PDB entry 7G8C | X-ray diffraction, 2.18 A resolution | chains A and B

# Chain A
Protein: Transforming protein RhoA
Source organism: Homo sapiens
Notes: EC 3.6.5.2
UniProtKB: P61586 (RHOA_HUMAN); residue numbers follow UniProt; this construct covers 1-184
Chain sequence (185 residues; row label = number of the first residue in the row; numbering starts at 0):
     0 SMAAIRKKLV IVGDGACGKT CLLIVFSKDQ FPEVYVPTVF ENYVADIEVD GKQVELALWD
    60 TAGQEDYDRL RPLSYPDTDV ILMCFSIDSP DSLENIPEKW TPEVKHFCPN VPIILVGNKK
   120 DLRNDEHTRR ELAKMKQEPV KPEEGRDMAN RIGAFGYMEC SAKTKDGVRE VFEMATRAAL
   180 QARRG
Disordered / not traced: 0-2, 182-184
Differences from the reference sequence: expression tag (0)
Small-molecule neighbours: 1-(difluoromethyl)-1H-indol-5-amine (YXO): Asp67, Pro101, Glu102, His105, Phe106

# Chain B
Protein: Rho guanine nucleotide exchange factor 2
Source organism: Homo sapiens
UniProtKB: Q92974 (ARHG2_HUMAN); numbering as in UniProt (aligned over 206-448)
Chain sequence (245 residues; numbered 204 to 448; the number before each row is that of its first residue):
   204 SMEMDEKDFA ADSWSLAVDS SFLQQHKKEV MKQQDVIYEL IQTELHHVRT LKIMTRLFRT
   264 GMLEELHLEP GVVQGLFPCV DELSDIHTRF LSQLLERRRQ ALCPGSTRNF VIHRLGDLLI
   324 SQFSGPSAEQ MCKTYSEFCS RHSKALKLYK ELYARDKRFQ QFIRKVTRPA VLKRHGVQEC
   384 ILLVTQRITK YPLLISRILQ HSHGIEEERQ DLTTALGLVK ELLSNVDEGI YQLEKGARLQ
   444 EIYNR
Disordered / not traced: 439-448
Differences from the reference sequence: expression tag (204-205)

# Interface between chain A and chain B
Residue-residue contacts (62; chain A residue first):
  Arg5(A) with Lys376(B), hydrogen bond (side chain-backbone); Glu382(B), salt bridge
  Lys7(A) with Leu385(B)
  Lys27(A) with Asp215(B), salt bridge
  Val33(A) with Ser216(B); Ser218(B); Leu219(B), hydrophobic
  Tyr34(A) with Asp215(B); Ser216(B); Asp238(B); Val239(B); Glu242(B), hydrogen bond; Arg400(B), hydrogen bond
  Val35(A) with Arg400(B), hydrogen bond (backbone-side chain)
  Pro36(A) with Glu242(B); Arg400(B)
  Thr37(A) with Val239(B); Glu242(B), hydrogen bond; Leu396(B); Leu397(B); Arg400(B), hydrogen bond
  Val38(A) with Glu242(B), hydrogen bond (backbone-side chain); Lys393(B)
  Phe39(A) with Lys393(B), hydrogen bond (backbone-side chain)
  Glu40(A) with Thr246(B); His249(B), salt bridge
  Asn41(A) with Arg377(B), hydrogen bond (side chain-backbone); Leu386(B)
  Tyr42(A) with Arg377(B)
  Val43(A) with Lys376(B); Arg377(B)
  Asp45(A) with Lys376(B), salt bridge
  Trp58(A) with Glu382(B); Leu385(B), hydrophobic; Gln389(B)
  Asp59(A) with Gln389(B), hydrogen bond (backbone-side chain)
  Ala61(A) with Leu396(B)
  Gly62(A) with Thr392(B); Leu396(B)
  Gln63(A) with Gln389(B); Thr392(B)
  Tyr66(A) with Thr392(B); Leu426(B); Ser427(B); Asp430(B)
  Asp67(A) with Asp430(B)
  Arg68(A) with Asp430(B), salt bridge; Glu431(B)
  Leu69(A) with Cys342(B), hydrophobic; Ile391(B), hydrophobic; Thr392(B); Asp430(B), hydrogen bond (backbone-side chain); Ile433(B), hydrophobic
  Leu72(A) with Cys342(B); His345(B), hydrogen bond (backbone-side chain); Leu385(B); Thr388(B); Gln435(B)
  Ser73(A) with Leu385(B); Gln389(B), hydrogen bond
  Asp76(A) with Lys353(B), salt bridge; Gln381(B)
Interface residues without a listed pair, chain A (29 interface residues in all): Glu54, Pro75
Interface residues without a listed pair, chain B (36 interface residues in all): Ser346, Leu349, Lys423, Val429

# In short
Chain A and chain B form an interface of 29 and 36 residues respectively; the contacts include 13 hydrogen
bonds and 6 salt bridges. Among the polar pairs are Arg5(A)-Glu382(B), Lys27(A)-Asp215(B) and
Glu40(A)-His249(B). Ligands of chain A: 1-(difluoromethyl)-1H-indol-5-amine.
Chain A is Transforming protein RhoA and chain B is Rho guanine nucleotide exchange factor 2, both from Homo
sapiens; the structure, ARHGEF2 PanDDA analysis group deposition -- ARHGEF2 and RhoA in complex with
Z1037511924, was determined by X-ray diffraction.
